PDB entry 5ZYA | electron microscopy, 3.95 A resolution | chains B and C of the 4 polymer chains in the assembly

== Chain B ==
Molecule: Splicing factor 3B subunit 5
From: Homo sapiens
UniProt: Q9BWJ5 (SF3B5_HUMAN); residue numbers follow UniProt; this construct covers 1-86
Amino-acid sequence (86 residues; numbered 1 to 86; the number before each row is that of its first residue):
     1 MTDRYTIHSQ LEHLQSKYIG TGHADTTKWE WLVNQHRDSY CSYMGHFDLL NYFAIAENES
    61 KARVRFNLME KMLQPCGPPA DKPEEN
Not modelled in the structure: 1-15, 82-86
Curated features (UniProtKB/Swiss-Prot):
  - site (Interaction with RNA): Tyr5, Gly20
  - modified residue: Thr2 (N-acetylthreonine), Ser9 (Phosphoserine), Lys17 (N6-acetyllysine)

== Chain C ==
Molecule: Splicing factor 3B subunit 1
From: Homo sapiens
UniProt: O75533 (SF3B1_HUMAN); numbering as in UniProt (aligned over 1-1304)
Amino-acid sequence (1304 residues; row label = number of the first residue in the row):
     1 MAKIAKTHED IEAQIREIQG KKAALDEAQG VGLDSTGYYD QEIYGGSDSR FAGYVTSIAA
    61 TELEDDDDDY SSSTSLLGQK KPGYHAPVAL LNDIPQSTEQ YDPFAEHRPP KIADREDEYK
   121 KHRRTMIISP ERLDPFADGG KTPDPKMNAR TYMDVMREQH LTKEEREIRQ QLAEKAKAGE
   181 LKVVNGAAAS QPPSKRKRRW DQTADQTPGA TPKKLSSWDQ AETPGHTPSL RWDETPGRAK
   241 GSETPGATPG SKIWDPTPSH TPAGAATPGR GDTPGHATPG HGGATSSARK NRWDETPKTE
   301 RDTPGHGSGW AETPRTDRGG DSIGETPTPG ASKRKSRWDE TPASQMGGST PVLTPGKTPI
   361 GTPAMNMATP TPGHIMSMTP EQLQAWRWER EIDERNRPLS DEELDAMFPE GYKVLPPPAG
   421 YVPIRTPARK LTATPTPLGG MTGFHMQTED RTMKSVNDQP SGNLPFLKPD DIQYFDKLLV
   481 DVDESTLSPE EQKERKIMKL LLKIKNGTPP MRKAALRQIT DKAREFGAGP LFNQILPLLM
   541 SPTLEDQERH LLVKVIDRIL YKLDDLVRPY VHKILVVIEP LLIDEDYYAR VEGREIISNL
   601 AKAAGLATMI STMRPDIDNM DEYVRNTTAR AFAVVASALG IPSLLPFLKA VCKSKKSWQA
   661 RHTGIKIVQQ IAILMGCAIL PHLRSLVEII EHGLVDEQQK VRTISALAIA ALAEAATPYG
   721 IESFDSVLKP LWKGIRQHRG KGLAAFLKAI GYLIPLMDAE YANYYTREVM LILIREFQSP
   781 DEEMKKIVLK VVKQCCGTDG VEANYIKTEI LPPFFKHFWQ HRMALDRRNY RQLVDTTVEL
   841 ANKVGAAEII SRIVDDLKDE AEQYRKMVME TIEKIMGNLG AADIDHKLEE QLIDGILYAF
   901 QEQTTEDSVM LNGFGTVVNA LGKRVKPYLP QICGTVLWRL NNKSAKVRQQ AADLISRTAV
   961 VMKTCQEEKL MGHLGVVLYE YLGEEYPEVL GSILGALKAI VNVIGMHKMT PPIKDLLPRL
  1021 TPILKNRHEK VQENCIDLVG RIADRGAEYV SAREWMRICF ELLELLKAHK KAIRRATVNT
  1081 FGYIAKAIGP HDVLATLLNN LKVQERQNRV CTTVAIAIVA ETCSPFTVLP ALMNEYRVPE
  1141 LNVQNGVLKS LSFLFEYIGE MGKDYIYAVT PLLEDALMDR DLVHRQTASA VVQHMSLGVY
  1201 GFGCEDSLNH LLNYVWPNVF ETSPHVIQAV MGALEGLRVA IGPCRMLQYC LQGLFHPARK
  1261 VRDVYWKIYN SIYIGSQDAL IAHYPRIYND DKNTYIRYEL DYIL
Not modelled in the structure: 1-489, 1099-1104
Small-molecule neighbours: 9B0 ([(2S,3S,4E,6S,7R,10R)-3,7-dimethyl-2-[(2E,4E,6R)-6-methyl-6-oxidanyl-7-[(2R,3R)-3-[(2R,3S)-3-oxidanylpentan-2-yl]oxiran-2-yl]hepta-2,4-dien-2-yl]-7,10-bis(oxidanyl)-12-oxidanylidene-1-oxacyclododec-4-en-6-yl] 4-cycloheptylpiperazine-1-carboxylate): Leu1066, Lys1067, Lys1071, Arg1074, Arg1075, Val1078, Asn1108, Val1110, Val1114, Tyr1157, Ile1158, Glu1160
Curated features (UniProtKB/Swiss-Prot):
  - region: Gly529 to Arg568 (Interaction with SF3B14), Gln547 to His550 (Interaction with PHF5A), Glu1156, Tyr1157 (Interaction with PHF5A)
  - site: Pro469 (Interaction with RNA), Tyr587 (Interaction with RNA), Glu592 (Interaction with PHF5A), Lys602 (Interaction with SF3B3), Cys677 (Interaction with SF3B3), Cys1035 (Interaction with RNA), Tyr1049 (Interaction with RNA), Leu1141 (Interaction with RNA), Glu1205 (Interaction with SF3B3)
  - modified residue: Thr125 (Phosphothreonine), Ser129 (Phosphoserine), Lys141 (N6-acetyllysine), Thr142 (Phosphothreonine), Arg157 (Citrulline), Ser194 (Phosphoserine), Thr203 (Phosphothreonine), Thr207 (Phosphothreonine), Thr211 (Phosphothreonine), Lys214 (N6-acetyllysine), Thr223 (Phosphothreonine), Thr227 (Phosphothreonine), Ser229 (Phosphoserine), Thr235 (Phosphothreonine), Thr244 (Phosphothreonine), Thr248 (Phosphothreonine), Thr257 (Phosphothreonine), Thr261 (Phosphothreonine), Thr267 (Phosphothreonine), Thr273 (Phosphothreonine) and 22 more in UniProt
  - cross-link (Glycyl lysine isopeptide (Lys-Gly)): Lys214 (interchain with G-Cter in SUMO2), Lys413 (interchain with G-Cter in SUMO1), Lys430 (interchain with G-Cter in SUMO2)
  - mutagenesis: Trp200 (W200A: Abolishes interaction with RBM39; when associated with A-218; A-232; A-254; A-293; A-310 and A-338), Trp218 (W218A: Abolishes interaction with RBM39; when associated with A-200; A-232; A-254; A-293; A-310 and A-338), Thr223 (T223A: No effect on interaction with PPP1R8), Thr227 (T227A: No effect on interaction with PPP1R8), Trp232 (W232A: Abolishes interaction with RBM39; when associated with A-200; A-218; A-254; A-293; A-310 and A-338), Thr235 (T235A: No effect on interaction with PPP1R8), Thr244 (T244A: Slight inhibition of interaction with PPP1R8), Thr248 (T248A: Slight inhibition of interaction with PPP1R8), Trp254 (W254A: Abolishes interaction with RBM39; when associated with A-200; A-218; A-232; A-293; A-310 and A-338), Thr257 (T257A: No effect on interaction with PPP1R8), Thr261 (T261A: Slight inhibition of interaction with PPP1R8), Thr267 (T267A: No effect on interaction with PPP1R8), 9 further mutagenesis entries in UniProt
What the authors report for this chain:
  - binding site for 9B0: Leu1066, Lys1071, Arg1074, Arg1075, Val1078, Val1110, Val1114

== How chain B and chain C interact ==
Residue-residue contacts (36; chain B residue first):
  Tyr18(B) - Tyr1273(C)  hydrophobic
  Ile19(B) - Tyr1273(C)
  Gly20(B) - Tyr1273(C)
  Thr21(B) - Asn1270(C)
  Gly22(B) - Trp1266(C)
  Gly22(B) - Asn1270(C)  hydrogen bond (backbone-side chain)
  His23(B) - Trp1266(C)  hydrogen bond (backbone-side chain)
  Ala24(B) - Arg1259(C)
  Ala24(B) - Arg1262(C)  hydrogen bond (backbone-side chain)
  Ala24(B) - Asp1263(C)
  Ala24(B) - Trp1266(C)
  Asp25(B) - Arg1259(C)  salt bridge
  Thr26(B) - Trp1266(C)
  Lys28(B) - Ile1287(C)
  Trp31(B) - Tyr1269(C)  hydrogen bond
  Leu32(B) - Tyr1295(C)
  Gln35(B) - Tyr1284(C)
  Asp38(B) - Tyr1273(C)  hydrogen bond
  Asp38(B) - Gln1277(C)  hydrogen bond
  Asp38(B) - Tyr1284(C)  hydrogen bond
  Ser39(B) - Arg1297(C)
  Ser42(B) - Asp1278(C)
  Ser42(B) - Ile1281(C)
  Tyr43(B) - Arg1297(C)
  Tyr43(B) - Glu1299(C)
  Tyr43(B) - Leu1300(C)
  Tyr52(B) - Tyr1302(C)
  Tyr52(B) - Leu1304(C)
  Phe53(B) - Glu1299(C)
  Glu57(B) - Tyr1302(C)
  Lys71(B) - Glu1299(C)  salt bridge
  Cys76(B) - Asn1293(C)  hydrogen bond (backbone-side chain)
  Cys76(B) - Thr1294(C)  hydrogen bond (side chain-backbone)
  Cys76(B) - Tyr1295(C)  hydrophobic
  Gly77(B) - Asn1293(C)
  Pro78(B) - Asn1293(C)
Also at the interface, not in a pair above, chain B (27 interface residues in all): Trp29, His36, Tyr40
Also at the interface, not in a pair above, chain C (22 interface residues in all): Phe1255, Ile1274

== In short ==
27 residues of chain B face 22 of chain C across their interface, with 9 hydrogen bonds and 2 salt bridges.
Among the polar pairs are Asp25(B)-Arg1259(C), Lys71(B)-Glu1299(C) and Gly22(B)-Asn1270(C). Chain C binds
compound 9B0. From the paper: a binding site for 9B0 at Leu1066(C), Lys1071(C) and Arg1074(C) among others.
Here chain B is Splicing factor 3B subunit 5 and chain C is Splicing factor 3B subunit 1, both from Homo
sapiens. Entry 5ZYA (SF3b spliceosomal complex bound to E7107) was determined by electron microscopy.
